8VNA - chains C and A of the 4 polymer chains in the assembly; structure by X-ray diffraction, 1.54 A resolution.

# Chain C
Molecule: 21-nt DNA strand
Sequence (21 nucleotides; each row starts with the number of its first residue):
   401 TTGACTCTCTTAAGAGAGTCA
Metal / ion sites: Mg2+: DA413, DG414 (shared with 1 residue of chain B); Na+: DA413, DG414 (shared with 1 residue of chain B)

# Chain A
Protein: Intron-encoded endonuclease I-PpoI
Organism: Physarum polycephalum
Notes: EC 3.1.-.-
UniProt: Q94702 (PPO1_PHYPO); residues 2-163 here = UniProt positions 2-163
Chain sequence (162 residues; numbered 2 to 163; the number before each row is that of its first residue):
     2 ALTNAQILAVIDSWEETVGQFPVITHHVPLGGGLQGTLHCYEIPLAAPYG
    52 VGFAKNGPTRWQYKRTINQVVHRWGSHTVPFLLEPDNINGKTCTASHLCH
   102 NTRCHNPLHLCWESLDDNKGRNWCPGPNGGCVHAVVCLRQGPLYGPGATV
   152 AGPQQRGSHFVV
Metal / ion sites: Zn2+ site 1: Cys-41, Cys-100, Cys-105, His-110; Mg2+: Asn-119 (shared with 2 residues of chain D); Na+: Asn-119 (shared with 2 residues of chain D); Zn2+ site 2: Cys-125, Cys-132, His-134, Cys-138
From the paper describing this entry:
  - catalytic residues: His-98
  - mutagenesis - H78A/H98A, H98A: decreased catalytic activity
  - mutagenesis - H78A: unchanged catalytic activity

# Chain C / chain A interface
Residue-residue contacts (19; chain C residue first):
  DT401(C) / Thr-67(A)  phosphate contact
  DT402(C) / Arg-66(A)  salt bridge to the phosphate
  DT402(C) / Thr-67(A)  base contact
  DT402(C) / Val-72(A)  base contact
  DG403(C) / Val-52(A)  phosphate contact
  DG403(C) / Gly-53(A)  hydrogen bond to the phosphate
  DG403(C) / Lys-65(A)  hydrogen bond to the base
  DA404(C) / Ala-48(A)  phosphate contact
  DA404(C) / Pro-49(A)  phosphate contact
  DA404(C) / Ala-55(A)  base contact
  DA404(C) / Lys-65(A)  base contact
  DC405(C) / Ala-48(A)  phosphate contact
  DC405(C) / Lys-56(A)  base contact
  DT406(C) / Lys-56(A)  base contact
  DT406(C) / Asn-57(A)  base contact
  DC407(C) / Asn-57(A)  hydrogen bond to the base
  DT411(C) / Leu-116(A)  base contact
  DT411(C) / Lys-120(A)  hydrogen bond to the base
  DA412(C) / Asp-117(A)  sugar contact
Other interface residues (no listed pair), chain C (12 interface residues in all): DT408, DT410, DA413
Other interface residues (no listed pair), chain A (17 interface residues in all): Tyr-50, Phe-54, Arg-74

# Summary
12 residues of chain C and 17 residues of chain A are in contact; the contacts include 4 hydrogen bonds and 1
salt bridge. Among the polar pairs are DG403(C)/Lys-65(A), DC407(C)/Asn-57(A) and DT411(C)/Lys-120(A). The
paper reports the catalytic residue His-98(A); H78A/H98A and H98A of chain A reduce catalytic activity.
Here chain C is a 21-nt DNA strand and chain A is Intron-encoded endonuclease I-PpoI (Physarum polycephalum).
Entry 8VNA (Homing endonuclease I-PpoI-DNA complex:reaction at pH8.0 (Tris) with 500 uM Mg2+ for 160s) was
determined by X-ray diffraction together with 8VMO, 8VMP, 8VMQ, 8VMR, 8VMS, 8VMT and 35 further entries from
the same study.
